4WRB - chains A and C of the 3 polymer chains in the assembly; structure by X-ray diffraction, 1.81 A resolution.

== Chain A (and C) ==
Molecule: Macrophage migration inhibitory factor
Source organism: Homo sapiens
Notes: EC 5.3.2.1, 5.3.3.12; chain C of this document is another copy of the same molecule, construct and numbering; everything in this record applies to it too
UniProtKB: P14174 (MIF_HUMAN); residues 1-114 here correspond to UniProt positions 2-115 (UniProt number = residue number + 1)
Amino-acid sequence (114 residues; row label = number of the first residue in the row):
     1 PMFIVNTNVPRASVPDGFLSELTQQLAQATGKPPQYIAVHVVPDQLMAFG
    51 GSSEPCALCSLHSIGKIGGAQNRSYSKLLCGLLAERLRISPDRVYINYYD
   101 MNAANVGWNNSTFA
Small-molecule neighbours: 3TW (4-{4-[6-(2-methoxyethoxy)quinolin-2-yl]-1H-1,2,3-triazol-1-yl}phenol): Pro1, Met2, Lys32, Pro33, Tyr36, His62, Ser63, Ile64, Met101, Val106, Phe113
Swiss-Prot annotation at these positions:
  - active site: Pro1 (Proton acceptor)
  - binding site (substrate): Lys32, Ile64, Asn97
  - modified residue: Lys77 (N6-acetyllysine)
What the authors report for this chain:
  - binding site for 3TW: Pro1, Lys32, Tyr36, Ile64, Tyr95, Asn97, Phe113
  - contacts within the chain: Lys32-Ile64
  - catalytic residues: Pro1 (citing earlier work)
  - self-association interface (contacts with another copy of this molecule); pairs are residue here / residue on that copy: Tyr36-Tyr95 (hydrogen bond)

== Chain A / chain C interface ==
Contacting residue pairs (60; chain A residue first):
  Pro1(A) with Tyr95(C)
  Met2(A) with Leu58(C), hydrophobic; Tyr95(C), hydrophobic; Asn97(C)
  Arg11(A) with Leu46(C)
  Leu19(A) with Leu46(C), hydrophobic; Met47(C); Ala48(C)
  Pro34(A) with Gly50(C)
  Gln35(A) with Phe49(C); Gly50(C)
  Tyr36(A) with Tyr95(C), hydrogen bond (backbone-side chain)
  Ile37(A) with Phe49(C); Gly50(C), hydrogen bond (backbone-backbone)
  Ala38(A) with Ala48(C); Leu58(C), hydrophobic
  Val39(A) with Met47(C); Ala48(C), hydrogen bond (backbone-backbone)
  His40(A) with Asn6(C); Gln45(C), hydrogen bond; Leu46(C); Met47(C); Leu58(C)
  Val41(A) with Leu46(C), hydrogen bond (backbone-backbone)
  Val42(A) with Gln45(C)
  Pro43(A) with Leu46(C)
  His62(A) with Asn97(C); Tyr99(C), hydrogen bond
  Met101(A) with Asn97(C); Tyr98(C)
  Ala104(A) with Asn72(C), hydrogen bond (backbone-side chain)
  Asn105(A) with Ile67(C); Asn72(C), hydrogen bond; Ile96(C); Asn97(C); Tyr98(C), hydrogen bond (backbone-backbone)
  Val106(A) with Ile96(C)
  Gly107(A) with Ser76(C); Val94(C); Tyr95(C); Ile96(C), hydrogen bond (backbone-backbone); Tyr98(C)
  Trp108(A) with Phe49(C); Asp92(C), hydrogen bond (side chain-backbone); Val94(C); Tyr95(C)
  Asn109(A) with Pro91(C), hydrogen bond (backbone-backbone); Asp92(C)
  Asn110(A) with Arg73(C); Ser76(C); Lys77(C), hydrogen bond (backbone-backbone); Cys80(C); Pro91(C)
  Ser111(A) with Arg73(C); Ser76(C), hydrogen bond (backbone-side chain)
  Thr112(A) with Asn72(C); Arg73(C); Ser76(C)
  Phe113(A) with Tyr95(C), hydrophobic
  Ala114(A) with Arg73(C)
Other interface residues (no listed pair), chain A (29 interface residues in all): Val14, Thr23
Other interface residues (no listed pair), chain C (28 interface residues in all): Gly51, Cys59, Gly68, Gly69, Gly81, Arg93
From the paper, about this interface:
  - specific contacts: Tyr36(A)-Tyr95(C) (hydrogen bond)

== Overview ==
Chain A and chain C form an interface of 29 and 28 residues respectively; the contacts include 14 hydrogen
bonds. Among the polar pairs are Tyr36(A)-Tyr95(C), His40(A)-Gln45(C) and His62(A)-Tyr99(C). The paper
describes a hydrogen bond between Tyr36(A) and Tyr95(C). The paper reports the catalytic residue Pro1(A); a
binding site for 3TW at Pro1(A), Lys32(A) and Tyr36(A) among others.
Both chains are Macrophage migration inhibitory factor (Homo sapiens). Entry 4WRB (Macrophage Migration
Inhibitory Factor in complex with a biaryltriazole inhibitor (3b-190)) was determined by X-ray diffraction
(same publication as 4WR8).
